PDB entry 6KCV | X-ray diffraction, 2.28 A resolution | chain B

[Chain B]
Name: Alginate lyase
Source organism: Chitinophaga sp. MD30
Reference sequence: A0A249T061 (A0A249T061_9BACT); residues 19-259 here correspond to UniProt positions 53-293 (UniProt number = residue number + 34)
Sequence (244 residues; row label = number of the first residue in the row):
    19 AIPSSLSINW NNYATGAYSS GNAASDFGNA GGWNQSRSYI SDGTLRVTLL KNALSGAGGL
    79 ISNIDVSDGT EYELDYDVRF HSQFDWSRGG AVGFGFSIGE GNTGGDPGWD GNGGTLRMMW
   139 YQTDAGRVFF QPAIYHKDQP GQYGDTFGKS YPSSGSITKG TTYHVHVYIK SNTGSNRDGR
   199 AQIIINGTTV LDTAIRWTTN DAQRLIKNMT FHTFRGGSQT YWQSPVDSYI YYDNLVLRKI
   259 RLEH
Differences from the reference sequence: engineered mutation Ala109 (Lys143 in A0A249T061), Ala151 (Tyr185 in A0A249T061); expression tag (260-262)
Bound ions: Ca2+: Asn27, Asn29, Gly61, Asp251
Small-molecule neighbours: beta-D-mannopyranuronic acid (BEM): Ser73, Gly74, Ile79, Arg106, Thr121, Gly122, Gly123, Arg135, Met137, Tyr139, Tyr153, Tyr161, Gly162, His230, Phe232, Gly234, Gly235, Ser236, Gln237, Tyr239, Trp240

[Overview]
Bound to chain B: beta-D-mannopyranuronic acid. The Ca2+ site is built by Asn27, Asn29, Gly61 and Asp251.
Chain B is Alginate lyase (Chitinophaga sp. MD30); the structure, Structure of alginate lyase Aly36B mutant
K143A/Y185A in complex with alginate tetrasaccharide, was determined by X-ray diffraction, deposited together
with 6KZK and 6KCW.
